2QVE - chains A and B; structure by X-ray diffraction, 2.00 A resolution.

[Chain A (and B)]
Molecule: Tyrosine Aminomutase
Source organism: Streptomyces globisporus
Notes: EC 5.4.3.6; chain B of this document is another copy of the same molecule, construct and numbering; everything in this record applies to it too
UniProt: Q8GMG0 (Q8GMG0_STRGL); aligned to UniProt positions 12-539 over residues 12-539
Chain sequence (526 residues; numbered 12 to 539; 2 numbers in that range are skipped by the numbering (no residue carries them; nothing is unmodelled there); the number before each row is that of its first residue):
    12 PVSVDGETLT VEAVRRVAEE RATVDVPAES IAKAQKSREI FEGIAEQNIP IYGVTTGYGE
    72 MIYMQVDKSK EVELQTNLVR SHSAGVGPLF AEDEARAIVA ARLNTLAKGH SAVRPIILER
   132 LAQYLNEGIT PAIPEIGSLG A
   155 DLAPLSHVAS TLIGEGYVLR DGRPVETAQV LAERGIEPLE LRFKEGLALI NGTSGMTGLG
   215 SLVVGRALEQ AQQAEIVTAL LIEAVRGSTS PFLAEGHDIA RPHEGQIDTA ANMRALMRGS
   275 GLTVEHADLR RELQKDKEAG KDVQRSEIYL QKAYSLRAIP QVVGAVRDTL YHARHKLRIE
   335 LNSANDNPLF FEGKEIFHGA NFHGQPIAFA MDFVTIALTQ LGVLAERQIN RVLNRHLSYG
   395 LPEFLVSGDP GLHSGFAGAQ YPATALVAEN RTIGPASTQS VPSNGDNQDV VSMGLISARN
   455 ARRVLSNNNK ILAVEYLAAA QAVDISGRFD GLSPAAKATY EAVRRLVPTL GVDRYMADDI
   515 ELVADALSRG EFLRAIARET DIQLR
Construct notes: chromophore (152, 152, 152)
Modified / non-standard residues: Ala152 ({2-[(1S)-1-aminoethyl]-4-methylidene-5-oxo-4,5-dihydro-1H-imidazol-1-yl}acetic acid; MDO)
UniProt features mapped onto this chain:
  - active site: Tyr63 (Proton donor/acceptor)
  - binding site (substrate): His93, Asn205, Arg311
  - cross-link: Ala152 (5-imidazolinone (Ala-Gly))
Glycans and other covalent adducts: covalent link Ala152-Asp155; (3R)-3-amino-2,2-difluoro-3-(4-hydroxyphenyl)propanoic acid (247) linked to Ala152

[Interface between chain A and chain B]
Residue-residue contacts (238; chain A residue first):
  Asn59(A) - Lys291(B)  hydrogen bond (backbone-side chain)
  Ile60(A) - Gln288(B)
  Pro61(A) - Arg284(B)
  Pro61(A) - Leu287(B)  hydrophobic
  Pro61(A) - Gln288(B)
  Pro61(A) - Leu304(B)
  Tyr63(A) - Leu304(B)
  Tyr63(A) - Gln305(B)
  Glu71(A) - Tyr303(B)  hydrogen bond
  Ile73(A) - Tyr303(B)  hydrophobic
  Ile73(A) - Leu304(B)  hydrophobic
  Ile73(A) - Gln305(B)
  Tyr74(A) - Arg299(B)
  Tyr74(A) - Ser300(B)  hydrogen bond (backbone-backbone)
  Tyr74(A) - Ile302(B)
  Tyr74(A) - Tyr303(B)
  Met75(A) - Val297(B)  hydrophobic
  Met75(A) - Gln298(B)
  Met75(A) - Arg299(B)
  Gln76(A) - Leu287(B)
  Gln76(A) - Lys291(B)
  Gln76(A) - Asp296(B)
  Gln76(A) - Val297(B)
  Gln76(A) - Gln298(B)  hydrogen bond (backbone-backbone)
  Gln76(A) - Ser300(B)
  Val77(A) - Asp296(B)
  Asp78(A) - Asp296(B)  hydrogen bond (backbone-backbone)
  Ser80(A) - Asp296(B)  hydrogen bond
  Lys81(A) - Asp296(B)  salt bridge
  Lys119(A) - Ile253(B)
  Lys119(A) - Ala254(B)
  Ala152(A) - Tyr308(B)
  Thr207(A) - Arg255(B)
  Ser244(A) - Phe351(B)
  Ser244(A) - His352(B)  hydrogen bond (side chain-backbone)
  Pro245(A) - Phe351(B)
  Pro245(A) - His352(B)
  Leu247(A) - Phe351(B)
  Glu249(A) - Phe345(B)
  Glu249(A) - Lys348(B)
  Gly250(A) - Phe351(B)
  Gly250(A) - Asn355(B)  hydrogen bond (backbone-side chain)
  Ile253(A) - Lys119(B)
  Ile253(A) - His121(B)
  Ala254(A) - Ser337(B)
  Ala254(A) - Ala338(B)  hydrogen bond (backbone-backbone)
  Ala254(A) - Leu343(B)  hydrophobic
  Ala254(A) - Phe345(B)  hydrophobic
  Ala254(A) - Asn355(B)
  Arg255(A) - Thr207(B)
  Arg255(A) - Glu334(B)  salt bridge
  Arg255(A) - Ser337(B)
  Arg255(A) - Asn355(B)
  Arg255(A) - His357(B)  hydrogen bond (side chain-backbone)
  Arg255(A) - Pro360(B)
  Pro256(A) - Ile333(B)
  His257(A) - Lys330(B)  hydrogen bond (side chain-backbone)
  His257(A) - Ile333(B)
  His257(A) - Glu334(B)  salt bridge
  His257(A) - Pro360(B)
  Gln260(A) - Asn355(B)  hydrogen bond
  His280(A) - Glu349(B)
  His280(A) - Ile350(B)
  His280(A) - His352(B)  hydrogen bond
  Ala281(A) - Glu349(B)
  Arg284(A) - Ile60(B)
  Arg284(A) - Pro61(B)
  Arg284(A) - Glu349(B)  salt bridge
  Leu287(A) - Pro61(B)  hydrophobic
  Leu287(A) - Gln76(B)
  Gln288(A) - Asn59(B)
  Gln288(A) - Pro61(B)
  Lys291(A) - Asn59(B)  hydrogen bond (side chain-backbone)
  Lys291(A) - Gln76(B)
  Asp296(A) - Gln76(B)
  Asp296(A) - Val77(B)
  Asp296(A) - Asp78(B)  hydrogen bond (backbone-backbone)
  Asp296(A) - Ser80(B)  hydrogen bond
  Asp296(A) - Lys81(B)  salt bridge
  Val297(A) - Gln76(B)
  Gln298(A) - Tyr74(B)
  Gln298(A) - Met75(B)
  Gln298(A) - Gln76(B)  hydrogen bond (backbone-backbone)
  Arg299(A) - Tyr74(B)
  Arg299(A) - Met75(B)
  Ser300(A) - Tyr74(B)  hydrogen bond (backbone-backbone)
  Ile302(A) - Tyr74(B)
  Tyr303(A) - Glu71(B)  hydrogen bond
  Tyr303(A) - Ile73(B)  hydrophobic
  Tyr303(A) - Tyr74(B)
  Leu304(A) - Pro61(B)
  Leu304(A) - Tyr63(B)
  Leu304(A) - Ile73(B)  hydrophobic
  Leu304(A) - His352(B)
  Gln305(A) - Tyr63(B)
  Gln305(A) - Ile73(B)
  Gln305(A) - Asn341(B)
  Gln305(A) - His352(B)
  Gln305(A) - Gly353(B)
  Ala307(A) - Asp440(B)
  Ala307(A) - Asn441(B)
  Ala307(A) - Asp443(B)
  Tyr308(A) - Ala152(B)
  Tyr308(A) - Phe356(B)
  Tyr308(A) - Asn441(B)  hydrogen bond (backbone-backbone)
  Tyr308(A) - Gln442(B)
  Tyr308(A) - Asp443(B)
  Tyr308(A) - Val444(B)
  Ser309(A) - Asp443(B)  hydrogen bond
  Arg311(A) - Asn341(B)
  Arg311(A) - Gly353(B)  hydrogen bond (side chain-backbone)
  Arg311(A) - Phe356(B)
  Ala312(A) - Ala354(B)  hydrophobic
  Ala312(A) - His357(B)
  Gln315(A) - Ala354(B)  hydrogen bond (side chain-backbone)
  Gln315(A) - Asn355(B)  hydrogen bond
  Gln315(A) - His357(B)
  Gln315(A) - Gln359(B)
  Val316(A) - His357(B)
  Ala319(A) - Gln359(B)
  Ala319(A) - Pro360(B)
  Ala319(A) - Phe363(B)  hydrophobic
  Val320(A) - Phe363(B)
  Asp322(A) - Lys330(B)  salt bridge
  Thr323(A) - Phe363(B)
  Thr323(A) - Phe367(B)
  His326(A) - His326(B)
  Lys330(A) - His257(B)  hydrogen bond (backbone-side chain)
  Lys330(A) - Asp322(B)  salt bridge
  Ile333(A) - Pro256(B)
  Ile333(A) - His257(B)
  Glu334(A) - Arg255(B)  salt bridge
  Glu334(A) - His257(B)  salt bridge
  Ser337(A) - Ala254(B)
  Ser337(A) - Arg255(B)
  Ala338(A) - Ala254(B)  hydrogen bond (backbone-backbone)
  Asn341(A) - Gln305(B)  hydrogen bond
  Asn341(A) - Arg311(B)
  Leu343(A) - Ala254(B)  hydrophobic
  Phe345(A) - Glu249(B)
  Phe345(A) - Ile253(B)  hydrophobic
  Phe345(A) - Ala254(B)  hydrophobic
  Lys348(A) - Glu249(B)  salt bridge
  Glu349(A) - His280(B)  salt bridge
  Glu349(A) - Ala281(B)
  Glu349(A) - Arg284(B)  salt bridge
  Phe351(A) - Ser244(B)
  Phe351(A) - Pro245(B)
  Phe351(A) - Leu247(B)
  Phe351(A) - Gly250(B)
  His352(A) - Ser244(B)  hydrogen bond (backbone-side chain)
  His352(A) - Pro245(B)
  His352(A) - His280(B)  hydrogen bond
  His352(A) - Leu304(B)
  His352(A) - Gln305(B)
  Gly353(A) - Gln305(B)
  Gly353(A) - Arg311(B)  hydrogen bond (backbone-side chain)
  Ala354(A) - Arg311(B)
  Ala354(A) - Ala312(B)  hydrophobic
  Ala354(A) - Gln315(B)  hydrogen bond (backbone-side chain)
  Asn355(A) - Gly250(B)
  Asn355(A) - Ala254(B)
  Asn355(A) - Arg255(B)
  Asn355(A) - Gln260(B)
  Asn355(A) - Gln315(B)
  Phe356(A) - Tyr308(B)
  Phe356(A) - Arg311(B)
  His357(A) - Arg255(B)  hydrogen bond (backbone-side chain)
  His357(A) - Ala312(B)
  His357(A) - Gln315(B)
  His357(A) - Val316(B)
  Gln359(A) - Gln315(B)
  Gln359(A) - Ala319(B)
  Gln359(A) - Gln374(B)  hydrogen bond
  Pro360(A) - Arg255(B)
  Pro360(A) - His257(B)
  Pro360(A) - Ala319(B)
  Phe363(A) - Ala319(B)  hydrophobic
  Phe363(A) - Val320(B)
  Phe363(A) - Thr323(B)
  Phe363(A) - Ile370(B)  hydrophobic
  Phe363(A) - Ala371(B)  hydrophobic
  Phe363(A) - Gln374(B)
  Phe367(A) - Thr323(B)
  Phe367(A) - Phe367(B)  hydrophobic
  Ile370(A) - Phe363(B)  hydrophobic
  Ile370(A) - Ile370(B)  hydrophobic
  Ile370(A) - Pro429(B)  hydrophobic
  Ile370(A) - Ser431(B)
  Ile370(A) - Thr432(B)
  Ala371(A) - Phe363(B)  hydrophobic
  Thr373(A) - Thr432(B)
  Gln374(A) - Gln359(B)  hydrogen bond
  Gln374(A) - Phe363(B)
  Gln374(A) - Ser431(B)
  Gln374(A) - Thr432(B)
  Gln374(A) - Val444(B)
  Gln374(A) - Val445(B)  hydrogen bond (side chain-backbone)
  Val377(A) - Thr432(B)
  Leu378(A) - Val444(B)  hydrophobic
  Arg381(A) - Pro436(B)
  Arg381(A) - Asp443(B)
  Arg381(A) - Val444(B)
  Arg385(A) - Asp440(B)  hydrogen bond (side chain-backbone)
  Arg385(A) - Asp443(B)  salt bridge
  Leu391(A) - Asp440(B)
  Arg425(A) - Thr432(B)  hydrogen bond (side chain-backbone)
  Arg425(A) - Gln433(B)
  Arg425(A) - Ser434(B)  hydrogen bond (side chain-backbone)
  Pro429(A) - Ile370(B)  hydrophobic
  Ser431(A) - Ile370(B)
  Ser431(A) - Gln374(B)
  Thr432(A) - Ile370(B)
  Thr432(A) - Thr373(B)
  Thr432(A) - Gln374(B)
  Thr432(A) - Val377(B)
  Thr432(A) - Arg425(B)  hydrogen bond (backbone-side chain)
  Gln433(A) - Arg425(B)
  Ser434(A) - Val377(B)
  Ser434(A) - Arg425(B)  hydrogen bond (backbone-side chain)
  Pro436(A) - Arg381(B)
  Asp440(A) - Ala307(B)
  Asp440(A) - Arg385(B)  hydrogen bond (backbone-side chain)
  Asp440(A) - Leu391(B)
  Asn441(A) - Ala307(B)
  Asn441(A) - Tyr308(B)  hydrogen bond (backbone-backbone)
  Asn441(A) - Arg311(B)
  Gln442(A) - Tyr308(B)  hydrogen bond
  Asp443(A) - Ala307(B)
  Asp443(A) - Tyr308(B)  hydrogen bond (side chain-backbone)
  Asp443(A) - Ser309(B)  hydrogen bond
  Asp443(A) - Arg381(B)
  Asp443(A) - Arg385(B)  salt bridge
  Val444(A) - Tyr308(B)
  Val444(A) - Gln374(B)
  Val444(A) - Leu378(B)  hydrophobic
  Val444(A) - Arg381(B)
  Val445(A) - Gln374(B)  hydrogen bond (backbone-side chain)
Also at the interface, not in a pair above, chain A (108 interface residues in all): Ile62, His121, His251, Glu258, Lys295, Lys306, Asn339, Ile350, Gly358, Asp366, Gly439
Also at the interface, not in a pair above, chain B (109 interface residues in all): Ile62, His251, Glu258, Lys306, Asn339, Gly358, Asp366, Asn384, Asn388, Gly439

[In short]
Chain A and chain B form an interface of 108 and 109 residues respectively; the contacts include 46 hydrogen
bonds and 14 salt bridges. Polar pairs include Lys81(A)-Asp296(B), Arg255(A)-Glu334(B) and
His257(A)-Glu334(B). UniProt lists active-site residue Tyr63(A) and 3 substrate-binding residues on chain A.
Both chains are Tyrosine Aminomutase (Streptomyces globisporus). Entry 2QVE (Crystal Structure of SgTAM bound
to mechanism based inhibitor) was determined by X-ray diffraction, deposited together with 2RJR and 2RJS.
